2GTL - chains F and N of the 15 polymer chains in the assembly; structure by X-ray diffraction, 3.50 A resolution.

[Chain F]
Name: Extracellular globin 2
Organism: Lumbricus terrestris
Reference sequence: P02218 (GLB2_LUMTE); residue numbers follow UniProt; this construct covers 1-145
Amino-acid sequence (145 residues; each row starts with the number of its first residue):
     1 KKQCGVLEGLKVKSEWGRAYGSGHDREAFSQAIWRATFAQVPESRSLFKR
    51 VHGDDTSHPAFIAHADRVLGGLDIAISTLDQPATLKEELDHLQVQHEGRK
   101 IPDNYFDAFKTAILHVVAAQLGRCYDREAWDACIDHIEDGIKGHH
Cystine bridges: C4-C133
Differences from the reference sequence: conflict D66 (Glu in P02218)
Bound ions: heme Fe: H96 (together with carbon monoxide)
Small-molecule neighbours:
  - carbon monoxide (CMO): W34, F48, H64, V68, H96
  - carbon monoxide / heme: W34, S44, L47, F48, R50, V51, H64, R67, V68, L72, L92, Q95, H96, R99, I101, Y105, F106, F109, E138, I141
  - heme (HEM): S44, L47, F48, R50, V51, H64, R67, V68, L72, L92, Q95, H96, R99, I101, Y105, F106, F109, E138, I141

[Chain N]
Name: Extracellular hemoglobin linker L2 subunit
Organism: Lumbricus terrestris
Reference sequence: Q2I743 (Q2I743_LUMTE); residues 10-229 here correspond to UniProt positions 47-266 (UniProt number = residue number + 37)
Amino-acid sequence (220 residues; numbered 10 to 229; the number before each row is that of its first residue):
    10 LDPRLGANAFLIIRLDRIIEKLRTKLDEAEKIDPEHFVSEIDARVTKIEG
    60 THCEKRTFQCGGNEQECISDLLVCDGHKDCHNAHDEDPDVCDTSVVKAGN
   110 VFSGTSTWHGCLAREDHVTRITITASKRRKFFTARIWLRALVESELERHG
   160 ENVTSSFNAKGYYNFASRRLILLPTDDHDDHLAVVCSFNRGDNERAECHR
   210 VTEATLHQCADLFVTLEEHD
Cystine bridges: C62-C76, C69-C89, C83-C100, C120-C218, C195-C207
Bound ions: Ca2+: L81, D84, H86, D88, D94, E95
Small-molecule neighbours: Zn2+ (ZN): R123, S153, S164, F166, H190, R209

[How chain F and chain N interact]
Residue-residue contacts - 23 pairs, chain F then chain N:
  A28(F) - S78(N)
  A32(F) - L80(N)  hydrophobic
  R35(F) - D84(N)  salt bridge
  R35(F) - H86(N)
  R35(F) - D88(N)  salt bridge
  A36(F) - F140(N)
  A39(F) - F140(N)  hydrophobic
  Q40(F) - F140(N)
  T111(F) - F140(N)
  H115(F) - R138(N)
  H115(F) - F140(N)
  H115(F) - F141(N)
  A119(F) - R65(N)  hydrogen bond (backbone-side chain)
  A119(F) - L80(N)  hydrophobic
  A119(F) - F141(N)  hydrophobic
  A119(F) - R144(N)
  Q120(F) - R65(N)  hydrogen bond (backbone-side chain)
  Q120(F) - L80(N)
  G122(F) - Y171(N)
  R123(F) - L182(N)
  R123(F) - E212(N)
  R123(F) - A213(N)
  R123(F) - L215(N)
Other interface residues (no listed pair), chain F (15 interface residues in all): D25, V116, C124
Other interface residues (no listed pair), chain N (18 interface residues in all): E63, D79, L81

[Overview]
The interface between chain F and chain N involves 15 residues on one side and 18 on the other, with 2
hydrogen bonds and 2 salt bridges. Polar pairs include R35(F)-D84(N), R35(F)-D88(N) and A119(F)-R65(N).
Here chain F is Extracellular globin 2 and chain N is Extracellular hemoglobin linker L2 subunit, both from
Lumbricus terrestris. Entry 2GTL (Lumbricus Erythrocruorin at 3.5A resolution) was determined by X-ray
diffraction.
